9IS6 - chains A and B of the 8 polymer chains in the assembly; structure by electron microscopy, 3.32 A resolution.

Chain A:
Name: COP9 signalosome complex subunit 1
Organism: Arabidopsis thaliana
Reference sequence: P45432 (CSN1_ARATH); residue numbers follow UniProt; this construct covers 1-441
Amino-acid sequence (441 residues; each row starts with the number of its first residue):
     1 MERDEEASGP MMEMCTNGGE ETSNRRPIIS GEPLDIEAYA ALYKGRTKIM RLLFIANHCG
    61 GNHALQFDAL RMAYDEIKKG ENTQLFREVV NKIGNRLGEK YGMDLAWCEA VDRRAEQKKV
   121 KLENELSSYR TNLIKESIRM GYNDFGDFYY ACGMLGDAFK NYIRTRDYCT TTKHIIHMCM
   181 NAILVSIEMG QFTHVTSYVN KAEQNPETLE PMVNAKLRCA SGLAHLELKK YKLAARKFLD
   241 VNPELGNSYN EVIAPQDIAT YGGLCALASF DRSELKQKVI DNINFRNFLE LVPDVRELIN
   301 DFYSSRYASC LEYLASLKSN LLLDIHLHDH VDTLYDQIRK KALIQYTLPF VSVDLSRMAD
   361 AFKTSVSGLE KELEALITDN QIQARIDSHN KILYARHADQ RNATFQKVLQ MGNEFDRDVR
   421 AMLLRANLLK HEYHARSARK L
Unresolved in the structure: 1-226, 244-253, 436-441
UniProt features mapped onto this chain:
  - mutagenesis: G222 (G222R: In fus6-T236; abolishes the interaction with CSN2 and CSN4), F350 (F350A: Abolishes the interaction with CSN7), M358 (M358Q: No effect on the interaction with CSN7), L373 (L373D: Abolishes the interaction with CSN7), I377 (I377D: No effect on the interaction with CSN7), R385 (R385D: No effect on the interaction with CSN7), D387 (D387L: Strongly reduced interaction with CSN7), N390 (N390A: No effect on the interaction with CSN7)

Chain B:
Name: COP9 signalosome complex subunit 2
Organism: Arabidopsis thaliana
Reference sequence: Q8W207 (CSN2_ARATH); residues 1-439 here = UniProt positions 1-439
Amino-acid sequence (439 residues; row label = number of the first residue in the row):
     1 MASDADMEDY GFEYSDEEQE EQDVDIENQY YNSKGMVETE PEEALSGFAE VVQMEPEKAD
    61 WGFKALKQTV KIYYRLGKYK EMMEAYTEML TYIKSAVTRN YSEKCINNIM DFVSGSASQN
   121 TGLLQEFYQT TLKALEEAKN ERLWFKTNLK LCNIWFDIGE YRRMTKILKE LHKSCQKEDG
   181 TDDQKKGSQL LEVYAIEIQI YTETKDNKKL KQLYHKALAI KSAIPHPRIM GIIRECGGKM
   241 HMAERQWEEA ATDFFEAFKN YDEAGNQRRI QCLKYLVLAN MLMESEVNPF DGQEAKPYKN
   301 DPEILAMTNL IAAYQRNEII EFERILKSNR RTIMDDPFIR NYMEDLLKKV RTQVLLKLIK
   361 PYTKIGIPFI SKELNVPETD VTELLVSLIL DSRIDGHIDE MNRYLLRGDS GNGRKLHKAV
   421 DKWNSQLKSL SSNITSRVC
Unresolved in the structure: 1-340

How chain A and chain B interact:
Residue-residue contacts (28; chain A residue first):
  L348(A) - H397(B)
  P349(A) - V386(B)  hydrophobic
  P349(A) - L390(B)  hydrophobic
  P349(A) - H397(B)
  P349(A) - I398(B)
  F350(A) - I398(B)
  V351(A) - H397(B)
  V351(A) - I398(B)  hydrogen bond (backbone-backbone)
  S352(A) - D399(B)  hydrogen bond
  S352(A) - E400(B)
  S352(A) - M401(B)
  D354(A) - M401(B)
  R357(A) - E400(B)  salt bridge
  R401(A) - H417(B)
  T404(A) - H417(B)
  T404(A) - V420(B)
  T404(A) - D421(B)  hydrogen bond
  K407(A) - D421(B)  salt bridge
  K407(A) - N424(B)
  V408(A) - N424(B)
  M411(A) - N424(B)
  M411(A) - K428(B)
  F415(A) - S431(B)
  D418(A) - T435(B)  hydrogen bond
  M422(A) - V438(B)  hydrophobic
  R425(A) - T435(B)
  R425(A) - V438(B)
  L429(A) - C439(B)
Interface residues without a listed pair, chain A (21 interface residues in all): Y303, Q345, I392, Q400
Interface residues without a listed pair, chain B (18 interface residues in all): I389, D391

Overview:
Chain A and chain B form an interface of 21 and 18 residues respectively; the contacts include 4 hydrogen
bonds and 2 salt bridges. Among the polar pairs are R357(A)-E400(B), K407(A)-D421(B) and S352(A)-D399(B).
Curated annotation (UniProt) lists 8 mutagenesis sites on chain A.
Chain A is COP9 signalosome complex subunit 1 and chain B is COP9 signalosome complex subunit 2, both from
Arabidopsis thaliana; the structure, CryoEM structure of Plant-Complex-C-5b, was determined by electron
microscopy.
